2RNW - chains A and B; structure by solution NMR.

# Chain A
Name: Histone acetyltransferase PCAF
From: Homo sapiens
Notes: EC 2.3.1.48
UniProt: Q92831 (PCAF_HUMAN); residue numbers follow UniProt; this construct covers 719-832
Amino-acid sequence (118 residues; row label = number of the first residue in the row):
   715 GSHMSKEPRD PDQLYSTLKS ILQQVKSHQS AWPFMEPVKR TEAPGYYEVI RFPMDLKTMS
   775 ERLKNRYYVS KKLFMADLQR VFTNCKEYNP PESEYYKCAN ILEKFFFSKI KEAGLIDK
Construct notes: expression tag (715-718)
Swiss-Prot annotation at these positions:
  - mutagenesis: Val752 (V752A: Reduced acetyl-lysine binding), Tyr760 (Y760A: Reduced acetyl-lysine binding), Tyr802 (Y802A: Reduced acetyl-lysine binding), Tyr809 (Y809A: Complete loss of acetyl-lysine binding)

# Chain B
Name: Histone H3
From: Saccharomyces cerevisiae
UniProt: P61830 (H3_YEAST); residues 1-15 here correspond to UniProt positions 2-16 (UniProt number = residue number + 1)
Amino-acid sequence (15 residues; numbered 1 to 15; the number before each row is that of its first residue):
     1 ARTKQTARKS TGGKA
Modified positions: Lys9 (n(6)-acetyllysine; ALY)
Swiss-Prot annotation at these positions:
  - modified residue: Lys4 (N6,N6,N6-trimethyllysine), Lys9 (N6-acetyllysine), Ser10 (Phosphoserine), Lys14 (N6,N6-dimethyllysine)
What the authors report for this chain:
  - post-translational modification sites: Lys9

# Chain A / chain B interface
Pairs across the interface - 28 pairs, chain A then chain B:
  Trp746(A) with Thr6(B); Ala7(B); Lys14(B)
  Pro747(A) with Lys9(B)
  Glu750(A) with Thr3(B); Lys4(B); Gln5(B)
  Pro751(A) with Gln5(B)
  Val752(A) with Gln5(B); Lys9(B)
  Lys753(A) with Gln5(B)
  Glu756(A) with Arg8(B); Lys9(B); Ser10(B)
  Ala757(A) with Lys9(B)
  Pro758(A) with Lys9(B); Ser10(B)
  Tyr760(A) with Lys9(B)
  Asn803(A) with Lys9(B)
  Glu806(A) with Lys14(B); Ala15(B)
  Ser807(A) with Lys14(B)
  Glu808(A) with Lys14(B); Ala15(B)
  Tyr809(A) with Ala7(B); Arg8(B); Lys9(B); Lys14(B)
Also at the interface, not in a pair above, chain A (18 interface residues in all): Phe748, Cys799, Lys811
Also at the interface, not in a pair above, chain B (11 interface residues in all): Thr11
The authors on this interface:
  - pairs named by the authors: Val752(A)-Lys9(B), Ala757(A)-Lys9(B), Asn803(A)-Lys9(B) (hydrogen bond)

# Overview
18 residues of chain A and 11 residues of chain B are in contact. The paper describes contacts between
Val752(A) and Lys9(B) and Ala757(A) and Lys9(B); a hydrogen bond between Asn803(A) and Lys9(B). From UniProt:
4 mutagenesis sites on chain A. From the paper: a modification site at Lys9(B).
Chain A is Histone acetyltransferase PCAF (Homo sapiens) and chain B is Histone H3 (Saccharomyces cerevisiae);
the structure, The Structural Basis for Site-Specific Lysine-Acetylated Histone Recognition by the
Bromodomains of the Human Transcriptional Co-Activators ..., was determined by solution NMR, deposited
together with 2RNX and 2RNY.
